Entry 1SVM (X-ray diffraction, 1.94 A resolution); this record covers chains A and B of the 6 polymer chains in the assembly.

[Chain A (and B)]
Name: large T antigen
Organism: Simian virus 40
Notes: fragment: helicase domain; chain B of this document is another copy of the same molecule, construct and numbering; everything in this record applies to it too
UniProt: P03070 (TALA_SV40); residues 251-627 here = UniProt positions 251-627
Chain sequence (377 residues; numbered 251 to 627; the number before each row is that of its first residue):
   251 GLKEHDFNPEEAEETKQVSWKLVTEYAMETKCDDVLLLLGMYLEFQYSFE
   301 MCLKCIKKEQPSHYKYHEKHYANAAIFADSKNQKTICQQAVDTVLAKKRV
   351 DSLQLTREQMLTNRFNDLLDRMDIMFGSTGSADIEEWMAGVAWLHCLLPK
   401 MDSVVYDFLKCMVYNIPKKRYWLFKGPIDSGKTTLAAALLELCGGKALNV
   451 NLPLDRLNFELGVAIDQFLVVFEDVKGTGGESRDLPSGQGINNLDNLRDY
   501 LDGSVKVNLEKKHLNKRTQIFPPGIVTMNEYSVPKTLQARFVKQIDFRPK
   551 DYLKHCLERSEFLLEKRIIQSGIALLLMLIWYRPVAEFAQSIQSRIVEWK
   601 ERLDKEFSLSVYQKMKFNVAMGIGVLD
Not modelled in the structure: 251-265
Swiss-Prot annotation at these positions:
  - zinc finger: Thr-265 to Arg-357 (T-ag D1-type)
  - binding site (Zn(2+)): Cys-302, Cys-305, His-313, His-317
  - binding site (ATP): Gly-426 to Thr-433
Metal / ion sites: Zn2+: Cys-302, Cys-305, His-313, His-317; Mg2+: Thr-433 (together with ATP)
Ligand contacts:
  - ATP (adenosine-5'-triphosphate): Trp-393, Leu-397, Pro-427, Ile-428, Asp-429, Ser-430, Gly-431, Lys-432, Thr-433, Thr-434, Asp-474, Asn-529, Arg-548, Pro-549, Lys-550, Leu-553, Lys-554, Leu-557, Leu-564
  - ATP: Lys-418, Lys-419, Asp-502, Arg-540
Reported in the primary citation:
  - binding site for ATP: Lys-432, Thr-433, Thr-434, Asp-474, Asn-529
  - conformationally variable residues (loop rearrangement, side-chain flip): Asp-474, Asn-508 to Arg-517

[How chain A and chain B interact]
Residue-residue contacts (81; chain A residue first):
  Gln-267(A) with Lys-331(B)
  Trp-270(A) with Lys-331(B)
  Lys-271(A) with Gln-296(B); Ala-328(B); Asp-329(B)
  Gln-339(A) with Ser-330(B); Lys-331(B); Asn-332(B); Gln-333(B), hydrogen bond
  Asp-342(A) with Leu-286(B); Leu-289(B); Lys-334(B), salt bridge
  Thr-343(A) with Leu-293(B); Gln-333(B)
  Ala-346(A) with Leu-286(B); Leu-289(B), hydrophobic; Gly-290(B)
  Arg-349(A) with Asp-284(B), salt bridge; Leu-286(B)
  Val-350(A) with Gly-290(B); Met-291(B), hydrophobic; Glu-294(B)
  Leu-353(A) with Leu-287(B), hydrophobic
  Gln-354(A) with Met-291(B), hydrogen bond; Gln-310(B)
  Tyr-414(A) with Glu-565(B); Arg-567(B), hydrogen bond (backbone-side chain)
  Asn-415(A) with Arg-567(B), hydrogen bond (backbone-side chain)
  Ile-416(A) with Leu-564(B), hydrophobic; Glu-565(B)
  Pro-417(A) with Leu-564(B); Gln-570(B)
  Lys-418(A) with Asp-429(B), salt bridge
  Lys-419(A) with Leu-564(B)
  Leu-454(A) with Pro-453(B), hydrophobic; Arg-456(B)
  Asp-455(A) with Pro-453(B); Asp-455(B); Arg-456(B), hydrogen bond (backbone-side chain)
  Leu-457(A) with Leu-452(B), hydrophobic
  Asn-458(A) with Leu-452(B); Arg-456(B)
  Asp-495(A) with Lys-476(B), salt bridge; Pro-486(B)
  Asn-496(A) with Asn-449(B); Asn-451(B); Lys-476(B), hydrogen bond
  Arg-498(A) with Asp-474(B), salt bridge; Lys-476(B); Pro-486(B); Asn-529(B), hydrogen bond; Tyr-531(B), hydrogen bond
  Asp-499(A) with Glu-473(B)
  Tyr-500(A) with Asn-449(B)
  Ser-504(A) with Thr-433(B)
  Val-505(A) with Ala-437(B), hydrophobic; Leu-440(B), hydrophobic; Ala-447(B), hydrophobic
  Lys-506(A) with Ala-447(B)
  Asn-508(A) with Ala-447(B); Glu-460(B); Val-463(B)
  Glu-510(A) with Arg-456(B), salt bridge; Lys-512(B), salt bridge
  His-513(A) with Lys-512(B); His-513(B), hydrogen bond
  Leu-514(A) with Lys-512(B); Leu-514(B), hydrophobic
  Asn-515(A) with Lys-511(B); Lys-512(B)
  Arg-517(A) with Asp-284(B), salt bridge
  Thr-518(A) with Lys-446(B)
  Pro-534(A) with Pro-486(B), hydrophobic
  Lys-535(A) with Ile-428(B); Arg-483(B), hydrogen bond (side chain-backbone); Asp-484(B)
  Thr-536(A) with Ile-428(B); Pro-486(B); Asn-529(B)
  Ala-539(A) with Ile-428(B), hydrophobic
  Arg-540(A) with Asp-474(B), salt bridge
Also at the interface, not in a pair above, chain A (44 interface residues in all): Leu-345, Asn-492, Leu-497
Also at the interface, not in a pair above, chain B (50 interface residues in all): Leu-448, Leu-485

[Summary]
The interface between chain A and chain B involves 44 residues on one side and 50 on the other; the contacts
include 10 hydrogen bonds and 9 salt bridges. Polar contacts include Asp-342(A)/Lys-334(B),
Arg-349(A)/Asp-284(B) and Lys-418(A)/Asp-429(B). The paper reports a binding site for ATP at Lys-432(A),
Thr-433(A) and Thr-434(A) among others; conformational variability at Asp-474(A) and Asn-508(A).
Chain A and chain B are both large T antigen (Simian virus 40); the structure, Co-crystal structure of SV40
large T antigen helicase domain and ATP, was determined by X-ray diffraction (same publication as 1SVL and
1SVO).
